Entry 6HTC (X-ray diffraction, 2.80 A resolution); this record covers chains H and I of the 28 polymer chains in the assembly.

[Chain H]
Molecule: Proteasome subunit beta type-7
From: Homo sapiens
Notes: EC 3.4.25.1
UniProtKB: Q99436 (PSB7_HUMAN); residues 1-234 here correspond to UniProt positions 44-277 (UniProt number = residue number + 43)
Sequence (234 residues; row label = number of the first residue in the row):
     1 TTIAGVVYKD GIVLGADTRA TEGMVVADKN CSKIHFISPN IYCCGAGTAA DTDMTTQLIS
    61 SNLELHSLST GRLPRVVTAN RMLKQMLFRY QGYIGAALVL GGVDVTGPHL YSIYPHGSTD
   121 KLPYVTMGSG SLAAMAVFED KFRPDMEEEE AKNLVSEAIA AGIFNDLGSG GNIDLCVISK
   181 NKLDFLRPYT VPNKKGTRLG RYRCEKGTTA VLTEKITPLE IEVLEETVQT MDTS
Not modelled in the structure: 220-234
Construct notes: engineered mutation Gly171 (Ser214 in Q99436)
Glycans and other covalent adducts: compound GQK linked to Thr1
Residues lining bound ligands: GQK ((2S)-3-(4-methoxyphenyl)-N-[(2S,3R)-4-methyl-3,4-bis(oxidanyl)-1-phenyl-pentan-2-yl]-2-[[(2S)-2-(2-morpholin-4-ylethanoylamino)propanoyl]amino]propanamide): Arg19, Ala20, Thr21, Glu22, Cys31, Lys33, Gly45, Ala46, Gly47, Thr48, Ala49, Thr52, Asp53, Ser129, Gly168
Curated features (UniProtKB/Swiss-Prot):
  - active site: Thr1 (Nucleophile)
What the authors report for this chain:
  - binding site for GQK: Thr1, Gly45
  - specificity-determining residues: Glu22
  - mutagenesis - S171G: increased growth
  - mutagenesis - G45A: unchanged growth

[Chain I]
Molecule: Proteasome subunit beta type-3
From: Saccharomyces cerevisiae (strain ATCC 204508 / S288c)
Notes: EC 3.4.25.1
UniProtKB: P25451 (PSB3_YEAST); residues 0-204 here correspond to UniProt positions 1-205 (UniProt number = residue number + 1)
Sequence (205 residues; numbered 0 to 204; the number before each row is that of its first residue; numbering starts at 0):
     0 MSDPSSINGG IVVAMTGKDC VAIACDLRLG SQSLGVSNKF EKIFHYGHVF LGITGLATDV
    60 TTLNEMFRYK TNLYKLKEER AIEPETFTQL VSSSLYERRF GPYFVGPVVA GINSKSGKPF
   120 IAGFDLIGCI DEAKDFIVSG TASDQLFGMC ESLYEPNLEP EDLFETISQA LLNAADRDAL
   180 SGWGAVVYII KKDEVVKRYL KMRQD
Not modelled in the structure: 0
Bound ions: Mg2+ site 1: Ala174, Asp177, Ser180; Mg2+ site 2: Asp204 (shared with 3 residues of chain Y)
Residues lining bound ligands: GQK ((2S)-3-(4-methoxyphenyl)-N-[(2S,3R)-4-methyl-3,4-bis(oxidanyl)-1-phenyl-pentan-2-yl]-2-[[(2S)-2-(2-morpholin-4-ylethanoylamino)propanoyl]amino]propanamide): Asp124, Leu125, Ile126, Cys128
Curated features (UniProtKB/Swiss-Prot):
  - modified residue: Ser30 (Phosphoserine)
  - cross-link: Lys69 (Glycyl lysine isopeptide (Lys-Gly) (interchain with G-Cter in ubiquitin))

[How chain H and chain I interact]
Pairs across the interface - 64 pairs, chain H then chain I:
  Val25(H) with Asp143(I); Phe146(I), hydrophobic
  Val26(H) with Phe146(I)
  Ala27(H) with Asp130(I); Phe146(I), hydrophobic
  Asp28(H) with Asp130(I); Glu131(I)
  Lys29(H) with Glu150(I), salt bridge
  Ala49(H) with Cys128(I), hydrophobic
  Ala50(H) with Tyr95(I); Ile126(I), hydrophobic; Cys128(I)
  Asp51(H) with Tyr95(I), hydrogen bond; Arg98(I), salt bridge
  Met54(H) with Tyr95(I), hydrophobic
  Tyr90(H) with Phe99(I), hydrophobic
  Tyr93(H) with Arg98(I); Phe99(I)
  Arg198(H) with Glu150(I), hydrogen bond (side chain-backbone); Ser151(I), hydrogen bond (side chain-backbone); Leu152(I); Tyr153(I), hydrogen bond (side chain-backbone)
  Arg201(H) with Glu154(I), salt bridge
  Tyr202(H) with Ser151(I); Leu152(I)
  Arg203(H) with Glu154(I), salt bridge; Leu157(I); Asp161(I), salt bridge; Thr165(I)
  Cys204(H) with Glu164(I); Gln168(I)
  Glu205(H) with Glu164(I)
  Lys206(H) with Glu160(I); Asp161(I), salt bridge; Glu164(I)
  Gly207(H) with Glu164(I), hydrogen bond (backbone-side chain)
  Thr208(H) with Glu164(I), hydrogen bond (backbone-side chain)
  Thr209(H) with Glu164(I), hydrogen bond; Ser167(I); Gln168(I), hydrogen bond; Leu199(I)
  Ala210(H) with Leu199(I); Lys200(I), hydrogen bond (backbone-backbone)
  Val211(H) with Phe163(I), hydrophobic; Arg197(I); Tyr198(I)
  Leu212(H) with Tyr198(I), hydrogen bond (backbone-backbone); Leu199(I); Lys200(I)
  Thr213(H) with Arg197(I); Tyr198(I), hydrogen bond (backbone-backbone)
  Glu214(H) with Val195(I); Lys196(I); Arg197(I), salt bridge
  Lys215(H) with Val194(I); Val195(I); Lys196(I), hydrogen bond (backbone-backbone)
  Ile216(H) with Glu193(I); Val194(I)
  Thr217(H) with Glu193(I); Val194(I), hydrogen bond (backbone-backbone)
  Pro218(H) with Asp192(I)
  Leu219(H) with Asp192(I); Val194(I), hydrophobic
Interface residues without a listed pair, chain H (35 interface residues in all): Thr48, Asp53, Ile94, Lys195
Interface residues without a listed pair, chain I (36 interface residues in all): His47, Ser91, Ser92, Asp124, Leu171

[Summary]
35 residues of chain H and 36 residues of chain I are in contact, with 13 hydrogen bonds and 7 salt bridges.
Polar pairs include Lys29(H)-Glu150(I), Asp51(H)-Arg98(I) and Arg201(H)-Glu154(I). Bound to chain I: compound
GQK. From the paper: a binding site for GQK at Thr1(H) and Gly45(H); S171G of chain H increases growth.
Here chain H is Proteasome subunit beta type-7 (Homo sapiens) and chain I is Proteasome subunit beta type-3
(Saccharomyces cerevisiae (strain ATCC 204508 / S288c)). Entry 6HTC (Yeast 20S proteasome with human beta2c
(S171G) in complex with ONX 0914) was determined by X-ray diffraction together with 6HTB, 6HTD, 6HTP, 6HTR,
6HUB, 6HUC and 30 further entries from the same study.
